Entry 4J6S (X-ray diffraction, 3.08 A resolution); this record covers chains A and B of the 4 polymer chains in the assembly.

# Chain A (and B)
Protein: 14-3-3 protein gamma
From: Homo sapiens
Notes: chain B of this document is another copy of the same molecule, construct and numbering; everything in this record applies to it too
UniProtKB: P61981 (1433G_HUMAN); numbering as in UniProt (aligned over 2-247)
Sequence (255 residues; numbered -7 to 247; the number before each row is that of its first residue; numbers below 1 keep their minus sign (Met-7 is residue -7)):
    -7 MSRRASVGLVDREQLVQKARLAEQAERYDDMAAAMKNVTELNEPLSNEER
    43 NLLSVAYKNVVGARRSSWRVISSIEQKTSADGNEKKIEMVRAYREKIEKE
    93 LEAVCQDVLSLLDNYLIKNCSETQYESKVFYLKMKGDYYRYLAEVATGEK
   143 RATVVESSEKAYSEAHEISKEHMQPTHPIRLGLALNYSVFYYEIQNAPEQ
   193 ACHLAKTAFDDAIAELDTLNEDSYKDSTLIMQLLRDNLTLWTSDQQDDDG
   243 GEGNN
Unresolved in the structure: -7 to -1, 237-247 (chain B: -7 to -4, 240-247)
Construct notes: expression tag (-6 to 1)
Curated features (UniProtKB/Swiss-Prot):
  - site (Interaction with phosphoserine on interacting protein): Arg57, Arg132
  - modified residue: Met-7 (N-acetylmethionine), Val2 (N-acetylvaline), Ser71 (Phosphoserine), Tyr133 (Phosphotyrosine), Thr145 (Phosphothreonine), Ser215 (Phosphoserine), Thr234 (Phosphothreonine), Ser235 (Phosphoserine)
  - natural variant: Glu15 (E15A: In DEE56; uncertain significance), Lys50 (K50Q: Found in an individual with autism; uncertain significance), Asp129 (D129E: In DEE56), Arg132 (R132C: In DEE56), Tyr133 (Y133S: Found in an individual with neurodevelopmental disorder)

# Interface between chain A and chain B
Contacting residue pairs (35):
  Asp3(A) with Lys77(B), salt bridge
  Gln6(A) with Lys77(B)
  Leu13(A) with Ile66(B), hydrophobic
  Gln16(A) with Val62(B)
  Ala17(A) with Ser59(B), hydrogen bond (backbone-side chain)
  Arg19(A) with Ser59(B); Tyr85(B); Ile89(B); Glu92(B), salt bridge
  Asp22(A) with Tyr85(B), hydrogen bond; Lys88(B), salt bridge
  Ser59(A) with Ala17(B), hydrogen bond (side chain-backbone); Arg19(B)
  Val62(A) with Gln16(B)
  Ile63(A) with Ala17(B), hydrophobic
  Ile66(A) with Gln16(B)
  Lys77(A) with Asp3(B), salt bridge; Gln6(B)
  Lys78(A) with Gln9(B)
  Glu80(A) with Ala-3(B); Leu1(B)
  Met81(A) with Leu1(B), hydrophobic; Gln6(B); Lys10(B); Leu13(B), hydrophobic
  Val82(A) with Leu13(B), hydrophobic
  Arg83(A) with Ala-3(B), hydrogen bond (side chain-backbone); Ser-2(B)
  Ala84(A) with Val-1(B)
  Tyr85(A) with Ala14(B); Arg19(B); Asp22(B), hydrogen bond
  Lys88(A) with Asp22(B), salt bridge
  Ile89(A) with Arg19(B)
  Glu92(A) with Arg19(B), salt bridge
Other interface residues (no listed pair), chain A (25 interface residues in all): Gln9, Lys10, Ala14
Other interface residues (no listed pair), chain B (26 interface residues in all): Ile63, Lys78, Met81, Val82

# In short
Chain A and chain B form an interface of 25 and 26 residues respectively, with 5 hydrogen bonds and 6 salt
bridges. Polar contacts include Asp3(A)-Lys77(B), Arg19(A)-Glu92(B) and Asp22(A)-Lys88(B).
Chain A and chain B are both 14-3-3 protein gamma (Homo sapiens); the structure, 14-3-3gamma complexed with
the N-terminal sequence of tyrosine hydroxylase (residues 1-43), was determined by X-ray diffraction.
